Entry 3GOU (X-ray diffraction, 3.00 A resolution); this record covers chains A and D of the 4 polymer chains in the assembly.

Chain A:
Protein: Hemoglobin subunit alpha
Organism: Canis familiaris
Reference sequence: P60529 (HBA_CANFA); residues 1-141 here = UniProt positions 1-141
Chain sequence (141 residues; each row starts with the number of its first residue):
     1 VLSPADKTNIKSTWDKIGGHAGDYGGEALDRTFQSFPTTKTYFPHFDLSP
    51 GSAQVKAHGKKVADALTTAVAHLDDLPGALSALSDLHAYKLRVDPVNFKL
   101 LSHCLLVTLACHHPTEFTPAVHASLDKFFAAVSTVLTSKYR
Swiss-Prot annotation at these positions:
  - binding site (O2): H58
  - binding site (heme b): H87
  - modified residue: S3 (Phosphoserine), K7 (N6-succinyllysine), T8 (Phosphothreonine), K11 (N6-succinyllysine), K16 (N6-acetyllysine), Y24 (Phosphotyrosine), S35 (Phosphoserine), K40 (N6-succinyllysine), S49 (Phosphoserine), S102 (Phosphoserine), T108 (Phosphothreonine), S124 (Phosphoserine), T134 (Phosphothreonine), T137 (Phosphothreonine), S138 (Phosphoserine)
  - natural variant: A130 (A130T: In second chain)
Bound ions: heme Fe near H87 (its only coordinating residue here)
Ligand contacts: heme (HEM): T39, Y42, F43, H45, F46, H58, K61, V62, A65, L66, L83, L86, H87, L91, V93, N97, F98, L101, V132, L136

Chain D:
Protein: Hemoglobin subunit beta
Organism: Canis familiaris
Reference sequence: P60524 (HBB_CANFA); residues 1-146 here = UniProt positions 1-146
Chain sequence (146 residues; row label = number of the first residue in the row):
     1 VHLTAEEKSLVSGLWGKVNVDEVGGEALGRLLIVYPWTQRFFDSFGDLST
    51 PDAVMSNAKVKAHGKKVLNSFSDGLKNLDNLKGTFAKLSELHCDKLHVDP
   101 ENFKLLGNVLVCVLAHHFGKEFTPQVQAAYQKVVAGVANALAHKYH
Swiss-Prot annotation at these positions:
  - binding site (heme b): H63, H92
  - modified residue: V1 (N-acetylvaline), S44 (Phosphoserine), K59 (N6-acetyllysine), K82 (N6-acetyllysine), C93 (S-nitrosocysteine), K144 (N6-acetyllysine)
Bound ions: heme Fe near H92 (its only coordinating residue here)
Ligand contacts: heme (HEM): T38, F41, F42, F45, H63, K66, V67, S70, F71, L88, L91, H92, L96, V98, N102, F103, L106, A138, L141

Interface between chain A and chain D:
Pairs across the interface (18):
  T38(A) - H97(D)
  T38(A) - Y145(D)  hydrogen bond
  T41(A) - R40(D)  hydrogen bond (backbone-side chain)
  T41(A) - H97(D)
  Y42(A) - R40(D)
  R92(A) - W37(D)
  R92(A) - Q39(D)
  R92(A) - R40(D)
  R92(A) - D43(D)  salt bridge
  V93(A) - W37(D)
  D94(A) - W37(D)  hydrogen bond
  D94(A) - D99(D)
  D94(A) - N102(D)
  P95(A) - W37(D)
  V96(A) - D99(D)
  V96(A) - E101(D)
  Y140(A) - P36(D)  hydrophobic
  Y140(A) - W37(D)
Also at the interface, not in a pair above, chain A (10 interface residues in all): L91

Summary:
Chain A and chain D each contribute 10 residues to their interface, with 3 hydrogen bonds and 1 salt bridge.
Polar contacts include R92(A)-D43(D), T38(A)-Y145(D) and T41(A)-R40(D). Chain A binds heme. Bound to chain D:
heme.
Chain A is Hemoglobin subunit alpha and chain D is Hemoglobin subunit beta, both from Canis familiaris; the
structure, Crystal structure of dog (Canis familiaris) hemoglobin, was determined by X-ray diffraction.
